PDB entry 4UT3 | X-ray diffraction, 2.19 A resolution | chain A

== Chain A ==
Molecule: Serine/threonine-protein phosphatase PP1-gamma catalytic subunit
Organism: Homo sapiens
Notes: EC 3.1.3.16
UniProtKB: P36873 (PP1G_HUMAN); numbering as in UniProt (aligned over 1-323)
Chain sequence (323 residues; row label = number of the first residue in the row):
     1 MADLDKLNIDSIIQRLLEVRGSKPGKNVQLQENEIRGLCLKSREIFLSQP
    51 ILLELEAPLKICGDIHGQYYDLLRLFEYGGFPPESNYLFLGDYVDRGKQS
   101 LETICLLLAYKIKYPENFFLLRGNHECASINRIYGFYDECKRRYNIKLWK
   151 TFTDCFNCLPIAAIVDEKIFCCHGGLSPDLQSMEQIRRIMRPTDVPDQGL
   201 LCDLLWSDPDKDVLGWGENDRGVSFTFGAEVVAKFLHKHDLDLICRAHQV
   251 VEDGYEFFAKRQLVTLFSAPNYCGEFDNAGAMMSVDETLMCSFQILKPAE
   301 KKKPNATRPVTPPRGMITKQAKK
Not modelled in the structure: 1-5, 300-323
Modified / non-standard residues: Cys127 (s-hydroxycysteine; CSO)
Swiss-Prot annotation at these positions:
  - active site: His125 (Proton donor)
  - binding site (Mn(2+)): Asp64, His66, Asp92, Asn124, His173, His248
  - site: Cys273 (Inhibition by microcystin toxin binding)
  - modified residue: Ala2 (N-acetylalanine), Thr307 (Phosphothreonine), Thr311 (Phosphothreonine)
  - mutagenesis: Pro50 (P50R: Promotes SMP complex formation), His125 (H125A: Loss of activity), Cys273 (C273A/S/L: Abolishes interaction with microcystin toxin)
Metal / ion sites: Mn2+ site 1: Asp64, His66, Asp92 (together with phosphate ion); Mn2+ site 2: Asp92, Asn124, His173, His248 (together with phosphate ion)
From the paper describing this entry:
  - Mn2+ coordination: Asp64, His66, Asp92, Asn124, His173, His248
  - binding site for phosphate ion: His125
  - post-translational modification sites: Cys127, Cys273, Cys291
  - catalytic residues: His125 (proposed by the authors, not directly observed)
  - mutagenesis - C127S/C273S: unchanged catalytic activity on H2O2 treatment
  - mutagenesis - D64N, N124D: decreased catalytic activity on Nox4
  - mutagenesis - D64N, N124D: decreased catalytic activity
  - mutagenesis - D64N, N124D: increased signaling in response to Nox4

== Overview ==
The Mn2+ site 1 is built by Asp64, His66 and Asp92. The Mn2+ site 2 is built by Asp92, Asn124, His173 and
His248. UniProt lists active-site residue His125, 6 Mn2+-binding residues and 3 mutagenesis sites. From the
paper: the catalytic residue His125; D64N and N124D reduce catalytic activity on Nox4.
Chain A is Serine/threonine-protein phosphatase PP1-gamma catalytic subunit (Homo sapiens); the structure,
X-ray structure of the human PP1 gamma catalytic subunit treated with hydrogen peroxide, was determined by
X-ray diffraction, deposited together with 4UT2.
